PDB entry 7SY5 | electron microscopy, 2.59 A resolution | chains B and C of the 6 polymer chains in the assembly

Chain B (and C):
Molecule: Spike glycoprotein
Organism: Severe acute respiratory syndrome coronavirus 2
Notes: chain C of this document is another copy of the same molecule, construct and numbering; everything in this record applies to it too
UniProt: P0DTC2 (SPIKE_SARS2); residues 1-1208 here = UniProt positions 1-1208
Chain sequence (1288 residues; each row starts with the number of its first residue):
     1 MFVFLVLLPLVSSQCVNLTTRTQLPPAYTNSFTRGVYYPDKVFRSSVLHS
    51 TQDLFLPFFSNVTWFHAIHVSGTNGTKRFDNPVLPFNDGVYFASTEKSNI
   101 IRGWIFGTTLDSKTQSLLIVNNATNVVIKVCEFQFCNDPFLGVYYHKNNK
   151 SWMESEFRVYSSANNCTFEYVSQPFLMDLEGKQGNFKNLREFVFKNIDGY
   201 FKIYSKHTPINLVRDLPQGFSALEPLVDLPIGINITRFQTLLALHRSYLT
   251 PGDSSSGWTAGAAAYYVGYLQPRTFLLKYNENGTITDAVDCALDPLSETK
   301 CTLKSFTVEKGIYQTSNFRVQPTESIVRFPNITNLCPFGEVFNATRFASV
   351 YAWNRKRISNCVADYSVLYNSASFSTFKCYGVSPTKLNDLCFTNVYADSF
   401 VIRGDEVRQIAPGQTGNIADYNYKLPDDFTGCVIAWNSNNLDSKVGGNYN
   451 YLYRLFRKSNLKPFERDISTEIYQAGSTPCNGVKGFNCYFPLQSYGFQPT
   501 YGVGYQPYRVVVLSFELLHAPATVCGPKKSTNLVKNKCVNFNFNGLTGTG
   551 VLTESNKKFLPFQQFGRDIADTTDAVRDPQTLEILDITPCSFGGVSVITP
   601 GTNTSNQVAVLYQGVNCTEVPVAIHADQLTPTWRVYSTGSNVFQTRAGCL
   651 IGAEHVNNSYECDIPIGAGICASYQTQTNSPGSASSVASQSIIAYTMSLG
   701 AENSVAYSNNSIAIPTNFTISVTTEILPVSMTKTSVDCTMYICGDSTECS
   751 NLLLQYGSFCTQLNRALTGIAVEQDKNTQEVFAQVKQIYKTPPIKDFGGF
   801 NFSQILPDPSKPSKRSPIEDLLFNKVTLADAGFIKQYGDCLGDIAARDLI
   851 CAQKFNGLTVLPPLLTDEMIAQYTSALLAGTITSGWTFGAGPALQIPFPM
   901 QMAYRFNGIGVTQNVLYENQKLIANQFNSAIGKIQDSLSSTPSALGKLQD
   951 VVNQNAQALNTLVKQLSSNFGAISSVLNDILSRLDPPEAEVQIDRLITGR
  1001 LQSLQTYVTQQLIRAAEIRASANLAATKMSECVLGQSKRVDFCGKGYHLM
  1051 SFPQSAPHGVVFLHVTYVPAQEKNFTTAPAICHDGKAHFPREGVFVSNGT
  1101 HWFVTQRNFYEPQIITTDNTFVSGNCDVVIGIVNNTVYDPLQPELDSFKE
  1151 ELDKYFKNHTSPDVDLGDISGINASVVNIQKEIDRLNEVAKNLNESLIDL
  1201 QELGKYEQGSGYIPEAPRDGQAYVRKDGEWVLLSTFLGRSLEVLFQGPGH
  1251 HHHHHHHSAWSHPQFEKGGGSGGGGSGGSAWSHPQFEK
Not modelled in the structure: 1-13, 70-76, 146-152, 177-184, 248-256, 621-640, 676-690, 828-855, 1148-1288
Differences from the reference sequence: engineered mutation Asn417 (Lys in P0DTC2), Lys484 (Glu in P0DTC2), Tyr501 (Asn in P0DTC2), Gly614 (Asp in P0DTC2); conflict Gly682 (Arg in P0DTC2), Ser683 (Arg in P0DTC2), Ser685 (Arg in P0DTC2), Pro817 (Phe in P0DTC2), Pro892 (Ala in P0DTC2), Pro899 (Ala in P0DTC2), Pro942 (Ala in P0DTC2), Pro986 (Lys in P0DTC2), Pro987 (Val in P0DTC2); expression tag (1209-1288)
Disulfide bonds: Cys15-Cys136, Cys131-Cys166, Cys291-Cys301, Cys336-Cys361, Cys379-Cys432, Cys391-Cys525, Cys480-Cys488, Cys538-Cys590, Cys617-Cys649, Cys662-Cys671, Cys738-Cys760, Cys743-Cys749, Cys1032-Cys1043, Cys1082-Cys1126
Glycans and other covalent adducts: N-acetylglucosamine (NAG) linked to Asn17, Asn61, Asn122, Asn165, Asn234, Asn282, Asn331, Asn343, Asn709, Asn717, Asn801, Asn1074, Asn1098, Asn1134
Curated features (UniProtKB/Swiss-Prot):
  - region: Asn280 to Cys301 (Putative superantigen), Arg403 to Asp405 (Integrin-binding motif), Asn448 to Phe456 (Immunodominant HLA epitope recognized by the CD8+), Pro681, Ala684 (Putative superantigen), Ser816 to Tyr837 (Fusion peptide 1), Lys835 to Phe855 (Fusion peptide 2), Asp1163 to Glu1202 (Heptad repeat 2)
  - site: Arg815, Ser816 (Cleavage)
  - glycosylation: Asn17 (N-linked (GlcNAc...) (complex) asparagine), Asn61 (N-linked (GlcNAc...) (hybrid) asparagine), Asn74 (N-linked (GlcNAc...) (complex) asparagine), Asn122 (N-linked (GlcNAc...) (hybrid) asparagine), Asn149 (N-linked (GlcNAc...) (complex) asparagine), Asn165 (N-linked (GlcNAc...) (complex) asparagine), Asn234 (N-linked (GlcNAc...) (high mannose) asparagine), Asn282 (N-linked (GlcNAc...) (complex) asparagine), Thr323 (O-linked (GalNAc) threonine), Ser325 (O-linked (HexNAc...) serine), Asn331 (N-linked (GlcNAc...) (complex) asparagine), Asn343 (N-linked (GlcNAc...) (complex) asparagine), Asn603 (N-linked (GlcNAc...) (hybrid) asparagine), Asn616 (N-linked (GlcNAc...) (complex) asparagine), Asn657 (N-linked (GlcNAc...) (complex) asparagine), Thr676 (O-linked (GlcNAc...) threonine), Thr678 (O-linked (GlcNAc...) threonine), Asn709 (N-linked (GlcNAc...) (high mannose) asparagine), Asn717 (N-linked (GlcNAc...) (hybrid) asparagine), Asn801 (N-linked (GlcNAc...) (hybrid) asparagine) and 6 more in UniProt
  - natural variant: Leu5 (L5F: In strain: Iota/B.1.526), Ser13 (S13I: In strain: Epsilon/B.1.427/B.1.429), Leu18 (L18F: In strain: Beta/B.1.351, Gamma/P.1 and 1 more), Thr19 (T19I: In strain: Omicron/BQ.1.1, Omicron/XBB.1.5 and 1 more; T19R: In strain: Delta/B.1.617.2, Omicron/BA.2 and 4 more), Thr20 (T20N: In strain: Gamma/P.1), Leu24 to Ala27 (sequence variant, change not given here; In strain: Omicron/BA.2, Omicron/BA.2.12.1 and 6 more), Pro26 (P26S: In strain: Gamma/P.1), Gln52 (Q52H: In strain: Omicron/EG.5.1), Ala67 (A67V: In strain: Eta/B.1.525, Omicron/BA.1), His69 to Val70 (deletion: In strain: Alpha/B.1.1.7, Eta/B.1.525 and 5 more), Gly75 (G75V: In strain: Lambda/C.37), Thr76 (T76I: In strain: Lambda/C.37), 82 further natural variant entries in UniProt
  - mutagenesis: His69 to Val70 (Increased incorporation of cleaved spike into virions), Asn121 (N121Q: Partial loss of biliverdin affinity), Arg190 (R190K: Partial loss of biliverdin affinity), Asn234 (N234Q: Increased resistance to neutralizing antibodies), Asn331 (N331Q: Reduced viral infectivity), Asn343 (N343Q: Reduced viral infectivity), Leu452 (L452R: Increased resistance to neutralizing antibodies. Decreases HLA binding to NF9 epitope. Increased binding affinity to human ACE2), Tyr453 (Y453F: Decreased HLA binding to NF9 epitope. Increased binding affinity to human ACE2), Ala475 (A475V: Increased resistance to neutralizing antibodies), Val483 (V483A: Increased resistance to neutralizing antibodies), Phe490 (F490L: Increased resistance to neutralizing antibodies and human covalescent sera neutralization), Gln493 (Q493N: Reduced host ACE2-binding affinity in vitro; Q493Y: Reduced host ACE2-binding affinity in vitro), 9 further mutagenesis entries in UniProt
From the paper describing this entry:
  - mutagenesis - L452R: increased binding to Processed angiotensin-converting enzyme 2
  - mutagenesis - L452R: decreased binding to S2M11

Interface between chain B and chain C:
Pairs across the interface - 157 pairs, chain B then chain C:
  Arg319(B) with Met740(C), hydrogen bond
  Arg357(B) with Cys166(C), hydrogen bond (side chain-backbone); Thr167(C), hydrogen bond (side chain-backbone); Glu169(C), salt bridge
  Ser359(B) with Thr167(C)
  Asn360(B) with Phe168(C); Glu169(C), hydrogen bond (side chain-backbone)
  Pro521(B) with Gly199(C); Tyr200(C), hydrophobic; Pro230(C), hydrophobic
  Thr547(B) with Asn978(C)
  Thr549(B) with Asp745(C)
  Lys558(B) with Phe43(C)
  Phe559(B) with Phe43(C), hydrophobic
  Leu560(B) with Asn282(C); Gly283(C); Thr284(C)
  Phe562(B) with Tyr38(C), hydrophobic; Lys41(C); Glu224(C); Pro225(C), hydrophobic
  Gln563(B) with Lys41(C); Val42(C), hydrogen bond (side chain-backbone); Phe43(C); Gly283(C)
  Gln564(B) with Lys41(C), hydrogen bond (backbone-backbone)
  Phe565(B) with Lys41(C); Val42(C); Phe43(C), hydrogen bond (backbone-backbone)
  Gly566(B) with Phe43(C)
  Arg567(B) with Val42(C); Phe43(C), hydrogen bond (backbone-backbone)
  Ile569(B) with Val47(C), hydrophobic
  Ala570(B) with Val963(C), hydrophobic
  Asp571(B) with Lys964(C), salt bridge
  Thr572(B) with Asn856(C); Val963(C)
  Phe592(B) with Met740(C), hydrophobic; Gly857(C); Leu858(C); Thr859(C)
  Gln613(B) with Leu861(C)
  Arg646(B) with Thr866(C)
  Ala647(B) with Pro862(C), hydrophobic
  Pro665(B) with Leu864(C), hydrophobic
  Gly667(B) with Leu864(C)
  Ala668(B) with Pro863(C), hydrogen bond (backbone-backbone); Leu864(C); Thr866(C)
  Gly669(B) with Leu864(C), hydrogen bond (backbone-backbone); Thr866(C); Met869(C)
  Met697(B) with Leu864(C); Leu865(C), hydrophobic; Met869(C), hydrophobic
  Leu699(B) with Ile788(C), hydrophobic; Met869(C); Gln872(C); Tyr873(C), hydrophobic
  Gly700(B) with Lys786(C); Ile788(C)
  Ala701(B) with Lys786(C), hydrogen bond (backbone-backbone); Gln787(C); Ile788(C), hydrogen bond (backbone-backbone)
  Glu702(B) with Ile788(C); Lys790(C)
  Asn703(B) with Gln787(C), hydrogen bond; Ile788(C), hydrogen bond (backbone-backbone); Tyr789(C); Lys790(C)
  Val705(B) with Tyr789(C), hydrophobic; Thr883(C); Ala893(C), hydrophobic; Gln895(C)
  Ala706(B) with Gln895(C)
  Tyr707(B) with Pro792(C), hydrophobic; Asp796(C); Phe797(C); Thr883(C); Ile896(C); Pro897(C), hydrophobic; Phe898(C), hydrogen bond (side chain-backbone)
  Ser708(B) with Pro897(C)
  Asn709(B) with Asp796(C); Pro897(C)
  Ser711(B) with Gln895(C); Pro897(C)
  Ile712(B) with Gln895(C); Ile896(C), hydrophobic
  Ala713(B) with Leu894(C); Gln895(C), hydrogen bond (backbone-backbone)
  Pro715(B) with Leu894(C), hydrophobic
  Gln957(B) with Arg765(C), hydrogen bond
  Thr961(B) with Ser758(C); Gln762(C)
  Gln965(B) with Tyr756(C), hydrogen bond (side chain-backbone); Gly757(C); Ser758(C), hydrogen bond (side chain-backbone); Phe759(C)
  Ser968(B) with Gln755(C); Tyr756(C); Gly757(C)
  Asn969(B) with Gln755(C), hydrogen bond
  Phe970(B) with Gln755(C), hydrogen bond (backbone-backbone); Tyr756(C)
  Gly971(B) with Gln755(C)
  Arg995(B) with Tyr756(C); Asp994(C), salt bridge
  Gln1002(B) with Phe759(C); Leu1001(C); Gln1005(C)
  Ser1003(B) with Phe759(C)
  Thr1006(B) with Gln762(C); Gln1005(C)
  Gln1010(B) with Leu1012(C)
  Ile1013(B) with Leu1012(C), hydrophobic
  Glu1017(B) with Arg1019(C)
  Arg1039(B) with Thr1027(C); Glu1031(C), salt bridge; Arg1039(C)
  Val1040(B) with Ser1030(C); Glu1031(C); Leu1034(C); Gly1035(C)
  Asp1041(B) with Gly889(C); Ser1030(C); Leu1034(C)
  Lys1045(B) with Gly889(C), hydrogen bond (side chain-backbone)
  Gly1046(B) with Ala890(C)
  Tyr1047(B) with Trp886(C); Ala890(C)
  Pro1069(B) with Ala890(C); Pro892(C)
  Glu1072(B) with Pro892(C); Leu894(C)
  Asn1074(B) with Gln895(C), hydrogen bond
  Thr1077(B) with Pro897(C); Met900(C), hydrogen bond
  Ala1078(B) with Met900(C)
  Pro1079(B) with Tyr917(C), hydrophobic
  Phe1089(B) with Asn914(C); Tyr917(C), hydrophobic
  Pro1090(B) with Gln913(C)
  Val1094(B) with Met900(C), hydrophobic; Tyr904(C)
  Arg1107(B) with Tyr904(C); Asn907(C); Gln913(C)
  Phe1121(B) with Asn914(C)
  Ser1123(B) with Asn914(C), hydrogen bond; Glu918(C), hydrogen bond; Glu1111(C)
  Val1128(B) with Glu918(C)
  Val1129(B) with Tyr917(C), hydrophobic
  Leu1141(B) with Leu1141(C), hydrophobic; Glu1144(C)
  Leu1145(B) with Glu1144(C)
Other interface residues (no listed pair), chain B (93 interface residues in all): Asn317, Asn394, Asn540, Ile666, Ile670, Cys671, Ser704, Asn710, Gly999, Thr1009, Phe1042, Val1068, Gly1093, Ile1130
Other interface residues (no listed pair), chain C (98 interface residues in all): Asp40, Arg44, His49, Asp198, Gly232, Asp737, Gly744, Glu773, Gln784, Glu868, Thr887, Gly891, Thr912, Gln920, Asn960, Thr1009

In short:
93 residues of chain B and 98 residues of chain C are in contact, with 26 hydrogen bonds and 4 salt bridges.
Polar pairs include Arg357(B)-Glu169(C), Asp571(B)-Lys964(C) and Arg995(B)-Asp994(C). The paper reports that
L452R of chain B increases binding to Processed angiotensin-converting enzyme 2; L452R of chain B reduces
binding to S2M11.
Chain B and chain C are both Spike glycoprotein (Severe acute respiratory syndrome coronavirus 2); the
structure, Cryo-EM structure of the SARS-CoV-2 D614G,N501Y,E484K,K417N mutant spike protein ectodomain bound
to human ACE2 ectodomain (global ..., was determined by electron microscopy together with 7SXX, 7SXY, 7SXZ,
7SY0, 7SY1, 7SY2 and 5 further entries from the same study.
